PDB entry 4G7H | X-ray diffraction, 2.90 A resolution | chains D and G of the 8 polymer chains in the assembly

== Chain D ==
Molecule: DNA-directed RNA polymerase subunit beta'
Source organism: Thermus thermophilus
Notes: EC 2.7.7.6
UniProtKB: Q8RQE8 (RPOC_THET8); numbering as in UniProt (aligned over 1-1524)
Amino-acid sequence (1524 residues; row label = number of the first residue in the row):
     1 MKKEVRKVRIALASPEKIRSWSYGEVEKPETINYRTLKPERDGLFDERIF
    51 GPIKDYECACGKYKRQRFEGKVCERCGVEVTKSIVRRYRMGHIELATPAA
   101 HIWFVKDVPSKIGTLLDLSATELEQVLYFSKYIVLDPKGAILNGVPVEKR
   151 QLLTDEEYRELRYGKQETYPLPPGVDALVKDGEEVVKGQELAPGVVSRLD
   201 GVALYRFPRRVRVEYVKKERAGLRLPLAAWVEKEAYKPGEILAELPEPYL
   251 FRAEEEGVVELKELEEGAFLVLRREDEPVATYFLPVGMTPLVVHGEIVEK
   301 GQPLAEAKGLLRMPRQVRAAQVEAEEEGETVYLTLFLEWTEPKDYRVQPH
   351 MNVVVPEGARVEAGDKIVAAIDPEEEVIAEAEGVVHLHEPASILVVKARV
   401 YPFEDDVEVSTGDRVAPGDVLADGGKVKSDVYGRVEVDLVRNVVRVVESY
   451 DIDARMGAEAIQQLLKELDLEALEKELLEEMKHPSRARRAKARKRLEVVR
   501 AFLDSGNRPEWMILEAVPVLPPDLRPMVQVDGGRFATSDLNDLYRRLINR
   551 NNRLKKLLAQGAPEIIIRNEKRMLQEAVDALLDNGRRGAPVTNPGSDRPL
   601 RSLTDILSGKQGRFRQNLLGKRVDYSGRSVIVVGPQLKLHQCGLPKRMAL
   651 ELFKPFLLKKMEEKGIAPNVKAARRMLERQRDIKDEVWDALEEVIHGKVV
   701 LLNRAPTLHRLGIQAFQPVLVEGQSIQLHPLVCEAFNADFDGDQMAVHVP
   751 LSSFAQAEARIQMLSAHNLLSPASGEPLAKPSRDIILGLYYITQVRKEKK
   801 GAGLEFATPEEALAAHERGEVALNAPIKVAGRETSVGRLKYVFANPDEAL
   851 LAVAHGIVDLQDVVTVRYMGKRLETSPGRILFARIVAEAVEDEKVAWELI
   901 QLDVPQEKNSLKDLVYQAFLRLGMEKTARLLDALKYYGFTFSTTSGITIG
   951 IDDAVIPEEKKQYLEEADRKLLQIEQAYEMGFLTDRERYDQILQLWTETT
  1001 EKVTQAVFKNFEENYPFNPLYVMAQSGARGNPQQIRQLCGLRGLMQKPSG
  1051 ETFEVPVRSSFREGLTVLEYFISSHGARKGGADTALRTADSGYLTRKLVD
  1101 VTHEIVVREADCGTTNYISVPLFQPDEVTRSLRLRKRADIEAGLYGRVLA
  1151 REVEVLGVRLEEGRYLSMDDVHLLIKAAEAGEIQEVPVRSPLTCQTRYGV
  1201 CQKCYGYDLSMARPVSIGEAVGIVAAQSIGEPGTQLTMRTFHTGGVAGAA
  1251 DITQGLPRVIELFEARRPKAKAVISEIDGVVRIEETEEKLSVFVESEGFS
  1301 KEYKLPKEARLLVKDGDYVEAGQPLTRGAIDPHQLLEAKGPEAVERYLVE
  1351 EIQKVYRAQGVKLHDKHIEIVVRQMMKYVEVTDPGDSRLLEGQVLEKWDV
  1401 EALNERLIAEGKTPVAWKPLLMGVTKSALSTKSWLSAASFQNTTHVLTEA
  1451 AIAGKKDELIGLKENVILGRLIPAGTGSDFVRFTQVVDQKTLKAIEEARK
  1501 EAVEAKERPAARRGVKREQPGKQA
Not modelled in the structure: 1-2, 1238-1251, 1503-1524
Bound ions: Zn2+ site 1: Cys58, Cys60, Cys73, Cys76; Mg2+ site 1: Asp739, Asp741, Asp743; Mg2+ site 2 near Lys840 (its only coordinating residue here); Mg2+ site 3 near Ile900 (its only coordinating residue here); Zn2+ site 2: Cys1112, Cys1194, Cys1201, Cys1204

== Chain G ==
Molecule: 19-nt DNA strand
Sequence (19 nucleotides; each row starts with the number of its first residue):
     1 CCTGCATCCGTGAGTCGAG
Not modelled in the structure: 1-3

== Chain D / chain G interface ==
Residue-residue contacts (22):
  Arg486(D) - DG4(G)  hydrogen bond to the phosphate
  Arg586(D) - DG10(G)  salt bridge to the phosphate
  Arg586(D) - DT11(G)  salt bridge to the phosphate
  Lys610(D) - DG14(G)  salt bridge to the phosphate
  Lys610(D) - DT15(G)  salt bridge to the phosphate
  Arg615(D) - DA13(G)  salt bridge to the phosphate
  Arg615(D) - DT15(G)  salt bridge to the phosphate
  Arg622(D) - DG17(G)  salt bridge to the phosphate
  Arg628(D) - DC16(G)  sugar contact
  Arg628(D) - DG17(G)  sugar contact
  Ala705(D) - DT15(G)  base contact
  Ala705(D) - DC16(G)  sugar contact
  Pro706(D) - DT15(G)  base contact
  Thr1088(D) - DG14(G)  hydrogen bond to the base
  Ala1089(D) - DA13(G)  phosphate contact
  Ala1089(D) - DG14(G)  sugar contact
  Gly1092(D) - DG14(G)  sugar contact
  Tyr1093(D) - DG12(G)  sugar contact
  Tyr1093(D) - DA13(G)  sugar contact
  Tyr1093(D) - DG14(G)  sugar contact
  Gln1441(D) - DG12(G)  sugar contact
  Asn1442(D) - DG12(G)  hydrogen bond to the phosphate
Also at the interface, not in a pair above, chain D (16 interface residues in all): Lys106, Thr1443

== Overview ==
16 residues of chain D and 9 residues of chain G are in contact, with 3 hydrogen bonds and 7 salt bridges.
Polar contacts include Thr1088(D)-DG14(G), Arg486(D)-DG4(G) and Asn1442(D)-DG12(G). Cys58(D), Cys60(D),
Cys73(D) and Cys76(D) form the Zn2+ site 1.
Chain D is DNA-directed RNA polymerase subunit beta' (Thermus thermophilus) and chain G is a 19-nt DNA strand;
the structure, Crystal structure of Thermus thermophilus transcription initiation complex, was determined by
X-ray diffraction, deposited together with 4G7O and 4G7Z.
